PDB entry 2H9K | X-ray diffraction, 1.75 A resolution | chain A

# Chain A
Molecule: Lysozyme C
Organism: Gallus gallus
Notes: EC 3.2.1.17
Reference sequence: P00698 (LYSC_CHICK); residues 1-129 here correspond to UniProt positions 19-147 (UniProt number = residue number + 18)
Sequence (129 residues; each row starts with the number of its first residue):
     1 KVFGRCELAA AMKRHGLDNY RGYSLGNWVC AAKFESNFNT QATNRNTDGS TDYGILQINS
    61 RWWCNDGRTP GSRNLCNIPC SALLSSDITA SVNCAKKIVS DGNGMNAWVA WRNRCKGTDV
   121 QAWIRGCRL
Disulfides: Cys6-Cys127, Cys30-Cys115, Cys64-Cys80, Cys76-Cys94
Ion coordination: Na+: Ser60, Cys64, Ser72, Arg73
Small-molecule neighbours:
  - nickel(II)(cyclam) (MM6; nickel(II)(1,4,8,11-tetraazacyclotetradecane)), molecule 1: Arg5, Ala122, Trp123, Arg125
  - nickel(II)(cyclam) (MM6), molecule 2: Trp62, Trp63, Leu75, Asp101, Asn103
Swiss-Prot annotation at these positions:
  - active site: Glu35, Asp52
  - binding site (substrate): Asp101

# Summary
Chain A binds nickel(II)(cyclam). Ser60, Cys64, Ser72 and Arg73 coordinate Na+. Curated annotation (UniProt)
lists active-site residues Glu35 and Asp52 and substrate-binding residue Asp101.
Chain A is Lysozyme C (Gallus gallus); the structure, Structure of Hen egg white lysozyme soaked with
Ni-cyclam, was determined by X-ray diffraction (same publication as 2H9J).
